8JY4 - chain A; structure by electron microscopy, 3.58 A resolution.

# Chain A
Molecule: ATP-binding cassette sub-family C member 2
Source organism: Homo sapiens
Notes: EC 7.6.2.-, 7.6.2.2, 7.6.2.3
Reference sequence: Q92887 (MRP2_HUMAN); numbering as in UniProt (aligned over 1-1545)
Sequence (1565 residues; row label = number of the first residue in the row):
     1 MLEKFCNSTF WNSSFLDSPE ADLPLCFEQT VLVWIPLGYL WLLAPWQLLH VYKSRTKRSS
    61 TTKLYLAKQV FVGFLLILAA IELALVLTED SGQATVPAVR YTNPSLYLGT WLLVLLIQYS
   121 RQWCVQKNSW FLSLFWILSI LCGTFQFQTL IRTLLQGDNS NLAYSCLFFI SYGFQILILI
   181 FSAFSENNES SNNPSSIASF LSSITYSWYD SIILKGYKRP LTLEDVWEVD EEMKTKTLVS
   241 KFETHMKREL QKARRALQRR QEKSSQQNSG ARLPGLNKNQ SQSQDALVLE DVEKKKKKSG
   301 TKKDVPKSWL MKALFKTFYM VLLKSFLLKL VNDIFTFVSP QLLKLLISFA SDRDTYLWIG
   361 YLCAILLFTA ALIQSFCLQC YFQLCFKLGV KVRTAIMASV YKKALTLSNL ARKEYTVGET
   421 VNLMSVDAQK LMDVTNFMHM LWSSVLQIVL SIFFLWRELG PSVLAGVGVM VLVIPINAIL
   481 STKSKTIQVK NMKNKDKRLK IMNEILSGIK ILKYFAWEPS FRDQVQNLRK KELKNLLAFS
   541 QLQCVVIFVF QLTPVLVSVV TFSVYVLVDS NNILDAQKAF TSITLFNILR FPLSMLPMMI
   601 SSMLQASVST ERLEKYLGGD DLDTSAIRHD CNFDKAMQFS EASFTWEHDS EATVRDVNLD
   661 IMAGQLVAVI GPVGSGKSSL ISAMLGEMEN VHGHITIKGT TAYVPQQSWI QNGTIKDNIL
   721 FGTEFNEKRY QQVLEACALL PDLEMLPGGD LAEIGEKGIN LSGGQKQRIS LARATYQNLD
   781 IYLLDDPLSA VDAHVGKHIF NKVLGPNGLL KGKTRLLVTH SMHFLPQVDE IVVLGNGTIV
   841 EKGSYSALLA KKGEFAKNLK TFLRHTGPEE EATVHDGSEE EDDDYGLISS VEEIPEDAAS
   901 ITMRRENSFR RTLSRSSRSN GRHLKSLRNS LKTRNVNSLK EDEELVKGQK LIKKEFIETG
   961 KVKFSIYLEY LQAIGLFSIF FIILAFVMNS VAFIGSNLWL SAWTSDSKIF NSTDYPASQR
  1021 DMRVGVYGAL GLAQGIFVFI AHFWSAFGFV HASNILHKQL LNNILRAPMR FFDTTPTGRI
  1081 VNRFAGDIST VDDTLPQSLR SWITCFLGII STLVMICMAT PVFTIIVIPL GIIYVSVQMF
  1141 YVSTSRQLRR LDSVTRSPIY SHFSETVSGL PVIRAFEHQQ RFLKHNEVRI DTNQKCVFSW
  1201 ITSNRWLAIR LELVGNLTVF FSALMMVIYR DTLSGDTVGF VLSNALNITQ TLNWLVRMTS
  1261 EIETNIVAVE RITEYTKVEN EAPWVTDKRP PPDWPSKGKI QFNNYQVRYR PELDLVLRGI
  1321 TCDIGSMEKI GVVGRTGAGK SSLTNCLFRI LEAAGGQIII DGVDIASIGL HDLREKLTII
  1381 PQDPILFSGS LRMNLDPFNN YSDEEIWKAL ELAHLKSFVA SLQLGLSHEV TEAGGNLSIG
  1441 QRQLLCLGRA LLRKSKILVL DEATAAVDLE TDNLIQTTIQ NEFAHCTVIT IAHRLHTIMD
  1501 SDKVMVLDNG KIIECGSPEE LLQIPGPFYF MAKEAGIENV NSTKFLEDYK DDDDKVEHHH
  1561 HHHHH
Disordered / not traced: 89-95, 267-303, 857-962, 1534-1565
Sequence notes: expression tag (1546-1565)
Curated features (UniProtKB/Swiss-Prot):
  - binding site (ATP): Gly-671 to Ser-678, Gly-1334 to Ser-1341
  - modified residue (Phosphoserine): Ser-281, Ser-283, Ser-878, Ser-926, Ser-930, Ser-938, Ser-1438
  - glycosylation (N-linked (GlcNAc...) asparagine): Asn-7, Asn-12, Asn-1011
  - natural variant: Asp-333 (D333G: Decreased expression), Arg-353 (R353H: Altered transporter activity), Thr-486 (T486I: Altered transporter activity), Arg-768 (R768W: In DJS), Gly-921 (G921S: Altered transporter activity), Ile-1036 (I1036T: No effect on transporter activity), Arg-1150 (R1150H: In DJS), Ile-1173 (I1173F: In DJS), Arg-1174 (R1174H: Decreased expression), Arg-1181 (R1181L: Decreased expression), Asn-1244 (N1244K: Decreased transporter activity), Pro-1291 (P1291L: Altered transporter activity), 2 further natural variant entries in UniProt
  - mutagenesis: Trp-1254 (W1254A/C: Fails to transport methotrexate, leukotriene C4 and estradiol glucuronide; W1254F: Fails to transport methotrexate and leukotriene C4. Does not affect estradiol glucuronide transport ...)
Cystine bridges: Cys-6/Cys-26
From the paper describing this entry:
  - catalytic residues: Glu-1462
  - mutagenesis - E1462Q: abolished catalytic activity
  - mutagenesis - S878D/S926D/S930D, E892Q, E893Q: increased catalytic activity
  - mutagenesis - R1150H: unchanged expression (proposed by the authors, not directly observed)
  - mutagenesis - R1150H: increased catalytic activity on BDT
  - mutagenesis - R1150H: increased catalytic activity on E217betaG
  - post-translational modification sites: Ser-878, Ser-926, Ser-930 (proposed by the authors, not directly observed)
  - disease-associated variants - R1150H: unchanged expression
  - disease-associated variants - R1150H (0.49 and 53.73 uM): decreased catalytic activity on BDT
  - disease-associated variants - R1150H (0.49 and 53.73 uM): decreased catalytic activity on E217betaG

# Overview
From UniProt: 16 ATP-binding residues and one mutagenesis site. The paper reports the catalytic residue
Glu-1462; S878D/S926D/S930D, E892Q and E893Q increase catalytic activity; 5 substitutions were tested in all.
Chain A is ATP-binding cassette sub-family C member 2 (Homo sapiens); the structure, Cryo-EM structure of
human ABC transporter ABCC2 in apo' state, was determined by electron microscopy, deposited together with
8JX7, 8JXQ, 8JXU and 8JY5.
